Entry 6UVA (electron microscopy, 2.30 A resolution); this record covers chains A and N of the 7 polymer chains in the assembly.

Chain A:
Protein: Guanine nucleotide-binding protein G(s) subunit alpha isoforms short
From: Homo sapiens
UniProt: P63092 (GNAS2_HUMAN); residue numbers follow UniProt; this construct covers 1-394
Chain sequence (394 residues; each row starts with the number of its first residue):
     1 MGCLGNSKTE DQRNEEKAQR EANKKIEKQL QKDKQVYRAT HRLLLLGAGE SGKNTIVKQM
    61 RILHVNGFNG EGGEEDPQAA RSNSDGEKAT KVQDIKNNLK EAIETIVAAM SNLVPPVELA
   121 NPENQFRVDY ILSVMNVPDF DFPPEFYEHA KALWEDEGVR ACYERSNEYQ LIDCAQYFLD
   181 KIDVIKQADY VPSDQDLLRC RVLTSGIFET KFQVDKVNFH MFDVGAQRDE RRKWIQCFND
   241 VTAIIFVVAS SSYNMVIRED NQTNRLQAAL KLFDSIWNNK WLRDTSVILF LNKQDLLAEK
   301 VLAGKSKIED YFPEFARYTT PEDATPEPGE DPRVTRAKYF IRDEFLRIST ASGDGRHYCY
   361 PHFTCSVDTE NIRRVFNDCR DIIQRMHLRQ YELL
Disordered / not traced: 1-15, 48-204, 252-261, 293-307, 364-370
Construct notes: conflict Asn-54 (Ser in P63092), Ala-226 (Gly in P63092), Ala-268 (Glu in P63092), Lys-271 (Asn in P63092), Asp-274 (Lys in P63092), Lys-280 (Arg in P63092), Asp-284 (Thr in P63092), Thr-285 (Ile in P63092), Ser-366 (Ala in P63092)

Chain N:
Protein: Nanobody 35
From: Lama glama
Notes: antibody fragment or engineered binder
Chain sequence (138 residues; each row starts with the number of its first residue):
     1 QVQLQESGGG LVQPGGSLRL SCAASGFTFS NYKMNWVRQA PGKGLEWVSD ISQSGASISY
    61 TGSVKGRFTI SRDNAKNTLY LQMNSLKPED TAVYYCARCP APFTRDCFDV TSTTYAYRGQ
   121 GTQVTVSSHH HHHHEPEA
Disordered / not traced: 127-138
Disulfide bonds: Cys-22/Cys-96, Cys-99/Cys-107

How chain A and chain N interact:
Pairs across the interface - 38 pairs, chain A then chain N:
  Arg-228(A) / Thr-114(N)  hydrogen bond
  Asp-229(A) / Asp-109(N)
  Asp-229(A) / Ser-112(N)  hydrogen bond
  Asp-229(A) / Thr-113(N)  hydrogen bond
  Glu-230(A) / Asp-109(N)
  Glu-230(A) / Ser-112(N)
  Glu-230(A) / Thr-113(N)
  Glu-230(A) / Thr-114(N)
  Glu-230(A) / Tyr-115(N)
  Arg-231(A) / Asp-109(N)  hydrogen bond (backbone-side chain)
  Arg-232(A) / Pro-100(N)
  Arg-232(A) / Phe-108(N)
  Arg-232(A) / Asp-109(N)  salt bridge
  Arg-232(A) / Tyr-115(N)
  Gln-262(A) / Lys-43(N)  hydrogen bond (backbone-side chain)
  Thr-263(A) / Gly-44(N)
  Thr-263(A) / Glu-46(N)
  Asn-264(A) / Thr-61(N)
  Gln-267(A) / Trp-47(N)
  Gln-267(A) / Thr-61(N)  hydrogen bond
  Gln-267(A) / Gly-62(N)
  Lys-271(A) / Trp-47(N)
  Lys-271(A) / Asp-50(N)  salt bridge
  Leu-272(A) / Phe-108(N)  hydrophobic
  Ser-275(A) / Asp-106(N)
  Ser-275(A) / Cys-107(N)  hydrogen bond (side chain-backbone)
  Ser-275(A) / Phe-108(N)
  Ile-276(A) / Phe-108(N)  hydrophobic
  Asn-278(A) / Arg-105(N)
  Asn-278(A) / Asp-106(N)
  Asn-279(A) / Asp-106(N)  hydrogen bond
  Asn-279(A) / Phe-108(N)
  Arg-283(A) / Arg-105(N)
  Asp-310(A) / Ser-63(N)
  Tyr-311(A) / Gly-62(N)  hydrogen bond (backbone-backbone)
  Pro-313(A) / Gly-62(N)
  Glu-314(A) / Lys-65(N)  salt bridge
  Ser-352(A) / Arg-105(N)
Interface residues without a listed pair, chain A (24 interface residues in all): Lys-280, Phe-312, Asp-354
Interface residues without a listed pair, chain N (22 interface residues in all): Leu-45, Tyr-60, Tyr-117

Summary:
24 residues of chain A face 22 of chain N across their interface, with 9 hydrogen bonds and 3 salt bridges.
Polar pairs include Arg-232(A)/Asp-109(N), Lys-271(A)/Asp-50(N) and Glu-314(A)/Lys-65(N).
Chain A is Guanine nucleotide-binding protein G(s) subunit alpha isoforms short (Homo sapiens) and chain N is
Nanobody 35 (Lama glama); the structure, CryoEM Structure of the active Adrenomedullin 2 receptor G protein
complex with adrenomedullin 2 peptide, was determined by electron microscopy together with 6UUS and 6UUN from
the same study.
